PDB entry 8XQR | electron microscopy, 3.20 A resolution | chains B and C of the 5 polymer chains in the assembly

[Chain B]
Molecule: Guanine nucleotide-binding protein G(I)/G(S)/G(T) subunit beta-1
Source organism: Homo sapiens
Reference sequence: P62873 (GBB1_HUMAN); residue numbers follow UniProt; this construct covers 1-340
Sequence (366 residues; each row starts with the number of its first residue):
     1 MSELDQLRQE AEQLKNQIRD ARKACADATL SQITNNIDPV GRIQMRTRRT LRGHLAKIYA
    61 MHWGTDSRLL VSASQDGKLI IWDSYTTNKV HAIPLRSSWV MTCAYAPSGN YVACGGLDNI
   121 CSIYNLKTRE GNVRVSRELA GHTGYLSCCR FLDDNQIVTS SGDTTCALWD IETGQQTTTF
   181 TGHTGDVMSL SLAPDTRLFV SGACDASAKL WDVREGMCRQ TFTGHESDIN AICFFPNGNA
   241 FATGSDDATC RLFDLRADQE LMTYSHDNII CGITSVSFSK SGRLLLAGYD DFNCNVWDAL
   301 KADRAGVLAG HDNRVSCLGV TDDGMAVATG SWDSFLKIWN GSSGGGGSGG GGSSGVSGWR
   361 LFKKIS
Not modelled in the structure: 1-2, 344-366
Construct notes: expression tag (341-366)
Swiss-Prot annotation at these positions:
  - modified residue: S2 (N-acetylserine), H266 (Phosphohistidine)

[Chain C]
Molecule: Guanine nucleotide-binding protein G(I)/G(S)/G(O) subunit gamma-2
Source organism: Homo sapiens
Reference sequence: P59768 (GBG2_HUMAN); residues 1-71 here = UniProt positions 1-71
Sequence (71 residues; row label = number of the first residue in the row):
     1 MASNNTASIA QARKLVEQLK MEANIDRIKV SKAAADLMAY CEAHAKEDPL LTPVPASENP
    61 FREKKFFCAI L
Not modelled in the structure: 1-5, 63-71
Swiss-Prot annotation at these positions:
  - modified residue: A2 (N-acetylalanine), C68 (Cysteine methyl ester)
  - lipidation: C68 (S-geranylgeranyl cysteine)

[Chain B / chain C interface]
Contacting residue pairs (97):
  E3(B) - I9(C)
  L4(B) - S8(C)
  L4(B) - I9(C)  hydrophobic
  L4(B) - A12(C)  hydrophobic
  L7(B) - I9(C)  hydrophobic
  L7(B) - A12(C)  hydrophobic
  L7(B) - R13(C)
  L7(B) - V16(C)
  R8(B) - L15(C)
  A11(B) - L15(C)  hydrophobic
  A11(B) - V16(C)  hydrophobic
  A11(B) - L19(C)
  L14(B) - V16(C)
  L14(B) - L19(C)  hydrophobic
  Q17(B) - A23(C)
  I18(B) - L19(C)
  I18(B) - E22(C)
  A21(B) - R27(C)
  R22(B) - E22(C)  salt bridge
  A24(B) - K29(C)
  C25(B) - R27(C)
  C25(B) - I28(C)
  C25(B) - K29(C)
  C25(B) - V30(C)  hydrogen bond (backbone-backbone)
  A26(B) - V30(C)  hydrophobic
  D27(B) - K29(C)
  D27(B) - V30(C)  hydrogen bond (side chain-backbone)
  D27(B) - S31(C)  hydrogen bond
  A28(B) - V30(C)
  A28(B) - S31(C)
  L30(B) - A34(C)  hydrophobic
  I33(B) - A34(C)  hydrophobic
  I37(B) - M38(C)  hydrophobic
  V40(B) - L51(C)  hydrophobic
  M45(B) - L50(C)  hydrophobic
  R48(B) - F61(C)
  R49(B) - F61(C)  hydrogen bond (side chain-backbone)
  R49(B) - R62(C)
  S84(B) - F61(C)
  Y85(B) - P60(C)  hydrophobic
  Y85(B) - F61(C)  hydrophobic
  T181(B) - K14(C)  hydrogen bond (backbone-side chain)
  G182(B) - K14(C)
  C218(B) - Q18(C)  hydrogen bond (backbone-side chain)
  R219(B) - Q18(C)
  R219(B) - I25(C)
  Q220(B) - I25(C)
  T221(B) - E22(C)
  F235(B) - L37(C)  hydrophobic
  F235(B) - Y40(C)  hydrophobic
  P236(B) - Y40(C)
  N237(B) - Y40(C)
  L252(B) - L37(C)  hydrophobic
  D254(B) - A33(C)
  R256(B) - D26(C)
  R256(B) - R27(C)
  R256(B) - I28(C)
  R256(B) - D36(C)  salt bridge
  A257(B) - R27(C)
  A257(B) - I28(C)
  A257(B) - V30(C)  hydrophobic
  D258(B) - E22(C)
  D258(B) - R27(C)  salt bridge
  Q259(B) - V30(C)
  S279(B) - D48(C)  hydrogen bond
  K280(B) - Y40(C)
  K280(B) - E47(C)
  K280(B) - D48(C)
  S281(B) - Y40(C)
  S281(B) - C41(C)  hydrogen bond (side chain-backbone)
  S281(B) - H44(C)
  S281(B) - A45(C)
  S281(B) - D48(C)  hydrogen bond (backbone-side chain)
  S281(B) - L51(C)
  R283(B) - L51(C)
  L284(B) - L50(C)
  L284(B) - L51(C)
  L300(B) - C41(C)  hydrophobic
  D323(B) - P49(C)
  G324(B) - P49(C)
  G324(B) - L50(C)
  M325(B) - P49(C)  hydrophobic
  M325(B) - L50(C)
  M325(B) - N59(C)
  M325(B) - P60(C)
  A326(B) - F61(C)  hydrophobic
  I338(B) - F61(C)  hydrophobic
  N340(B) - N59(C)  hydrogen bond
  N340(B) - F61(C)
  G341(B) - L50(C)
  G341(B) - P53(C)
  G341(B) - N59(C)
  S342(B) - P53(C)
  S343(B) - P53(C)
  S343(B) - V54(C)  hydrogen bond (side chain-backbone)
  S343(B) - P55(C)
  S343(B) - A56(C)  hydrogen bond (side chain-backbone)
Interface residues without a listed pair, chain B (64 interface residues in all): K15, I43, W63, S67, A240, L261, L286, V320, V327, W339
Interface residues without a listed pair, chain C (42 interface residues in all): K20, A35

[In short]
The interface between chain B and chain C involves 64 residues on one side and 42 on the other; the contacts
include 12 hydrogen bonds and 3 salt bridges. Polar pairs include R22(B)-E22(C), R256(B)-D36(C) and
D258(B)-R27(C).
Here chain B is Guanine nucleotide-binding protein G(I)/G(S)/G(T) subunit beta-1 and chain C is Guanine
nucleotide-binding protein G(I)/G(S)/G(O) subunit gamma-2, both from Homo sapiens. Entry 8XQR (Structure 2 of
human class T GPCR TAS2R14-miniGs/gust complex with Flufenamic acid) was determined by electron microscopy
together with 8XQL, 8XQN, 8XQO, 8XQP, 8XQS, 8XQT and 8YKY from the same study.
